Entry 4APN (X-ray diffraction, 3.20 A resolution); this record covers chains A and B.

== Chain A (and B) ==
Molecule: Trypanothione reductase
Source organism: Leishmania infantum
Notes: EC 1.8.1.12; chain B of this document is another copy of the same molecule, construct and numbering; everything in this record applies to it too
Reference sequence: A4HSF7 (A4HSF7_LEIIN); residue numbers follow UniProt; this construct covers 1-491
Sequence (511 residues; row label = number of the first residue in the row; numbers below 1 keep their minus sign (Met-19 is residue -19)):
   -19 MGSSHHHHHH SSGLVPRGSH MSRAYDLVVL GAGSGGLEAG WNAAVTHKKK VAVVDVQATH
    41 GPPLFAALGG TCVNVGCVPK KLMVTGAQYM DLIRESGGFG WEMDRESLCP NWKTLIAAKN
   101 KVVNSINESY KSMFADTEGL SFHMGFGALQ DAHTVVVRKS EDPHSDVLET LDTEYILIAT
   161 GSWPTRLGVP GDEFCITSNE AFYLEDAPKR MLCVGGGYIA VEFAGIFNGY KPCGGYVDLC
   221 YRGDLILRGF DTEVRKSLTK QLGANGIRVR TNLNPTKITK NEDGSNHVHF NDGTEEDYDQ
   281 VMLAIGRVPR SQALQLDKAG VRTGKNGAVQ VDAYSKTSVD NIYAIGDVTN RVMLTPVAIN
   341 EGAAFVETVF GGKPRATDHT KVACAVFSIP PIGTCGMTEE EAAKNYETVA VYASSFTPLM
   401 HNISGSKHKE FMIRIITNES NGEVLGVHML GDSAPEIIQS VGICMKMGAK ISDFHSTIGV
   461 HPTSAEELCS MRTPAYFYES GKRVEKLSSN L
Unresolved in the structure: -19 to 0, 489-491
Sequence notes: expression tag (-19 to 0)
Residues lining bound ligands:
  - FAD (flavin-adenine dinucleotide): Leu10, Gly11, Ala12, Gly13, Ser14, Gly15, Gly16, Val34, Asp35, Val36, Ala46, Ala47, Gly49, Gly50, Thr51, Cys52, Val55, Gly56, Cys57, Lys60, Gly125, Phe126, Gly127, Ala159, Thr160, Gly161, Ser178, Phe182, Ile199, Phe203, Arg287, Arg290, Leu294, Ile325, Gly326, Asp327, Met333, Leu334, Thr335, Pro336, Ala338, Phe367
  - JV0 (4-[[1-(4-ethylphenyl)-2-methyl-5-(4-methylsulfanylphenyl)pyrrol-3-yl]methyl]thiomorpholine), molecule 1: Gly13, Ser14, Leu17, Glu18, Trp21, Tyr110
  - JV0, molecule 2: Cys52, Val53, Val58, Ile106, Ser109, Tyr110, Met113
  - JV0, molecule 3: Ser394, Ser395, Phe396, Glu467
  - JV0, molecule 4: Phe396, Thr397, Pro398, Leu399, His461
  - NADPH (NDP; NADPH dihydro-nicotinamide-adenine-dinucleotide phosphate): Lys60, Gly195, Gly196, Gly197, Tyr198, Ile199, Ala200, Glu202, Tyr221, Arg222, Arg228, Asn254, Ala284, Ile285, Gly286, Arg287, Met333, Leu334, Ala365, Phe367
From the paper describing this entry:
  - catalytic residues: Cys52, Cys57, His461
  - contacts within the chain: His461-Glu466
  - binding site for JV0: Leu17, Glu18, Trp21, Cys52, Ser109, Tyr110, Met113, Ser394, Ser395, Thr397, His461, Glu467
  - conformationally variable residues (side-chain flip): His461

== How chain A and chain B interact ==
Contacting residue pairs (155; chain A residue first):
  Cys52(A) - His461(B)  hydrogen bond
  Cys57(A) - His461(B)
  Cys57(A) - Pro462(B)
  Val58(A) - Leu399(B)  hydrophobic
  Lys61(A) - Pro462(B)  hydrogen bond (side chain-backbone)
  Leu62(A) - Phe79(B)
  Leu62(A) - Leu399(B)
  Leu62(A) - Met400(B)  hydrophobic
  Leu62(A) - Ile403(B)  hydrophobic
  Thr65(A) - Met400(B)
  Gly66(A) - Phe79(B)
  Gly66(A) - Trp81(B)  hydrogen bond (backbone-side chain)
  Tyr69(A) - Leu72(B)
  Tyr69(A) - Glu75(B)
  Tyr69(A) - Ser76(B)
  Tyr69(A) - Phe79(B)  hydrophobic
  Tyr69(A) - Trp81(B)
  Met70(A) - Trp81(B)  hydrophobic
  Leu72(A) - Tyr69(B)
  Ile73(A) - Trp81(B)  hydrophobic
  Ile73(A) - Met83(B)  hydrophobic
  Glu75(A) - Tyr69(B)
  Ser76(A) - Tyr69(B)
  Ser76(A) - Ile73(B)
  Phe79(A) - Leu62(B)
  Phe79(A) - Gly66(B)
  Phe79(A) - Tyr69(B)  hydrophobic
  Phe79(A) - Asn91(B)
  Phe79(A) - Leu95(B)
  Phe79(A) - Tyr210(B)  hydrogen bond (backbone-side chain)
  Gly80(A) - Pro90(B)
  Gly80(A) - Asn91(B)  hydrogen bond (backbone-backbone)
  Gly80(A) - Thr94(B)
  Trp81(A) - Gly66(B)  hydrogen bond (side chain-backbone)
  Trp81(A) - Tyr69(B)
  Trp81(A) - Met70(B)  hydrophobic
  Trp81(A) - Leu88(B)  hydrophobic
  Trp81(A) - Pro90(B)  hydrophobic
  Trp81(A) - Gly209(B)
  Trp81(A) - Tyr210(B)
  Glu82(A) - Leu88(B)
  Glu82(A) - Asn91(B)  hydrogen bond
  Met83(A) - Ile73(B)  hydrophobic
  Met83(A) - Met83(B)  hydrophobic
  Met83(A) - Asp84(B)
  Asp84(A) - Met83(B)
  Asp84(A) - Asp84(B)  hydrogen bond (side chain-backbone)
  Leu88(A) - Glu82(B)
  Leu88(A) - Met83(B)  hydrophobic
  Pro90(A) - Gly80(B)
  Pro90(A) - Trp81(B)  hydrophobic
  Asn91(A) - Phe79(B)
  Asn91(A) - Gly80(B)  hydrogen bond (backbone-backbone)
  Asn91(A) - Glu82(B)  hydrogen bond
  Thr94(A) - Gly80(B)
  Leu95(A) - Phe79(B)
  Ala98(A) - Ile403(B)
  Val102(A) - Leu399(B)  hydrophobic
  Val102(A) - Ile403(B)  hydrophobic
  Ile106(A) - Leu399(B)  hydrophobic
  Gly209(A) - Trp81(B)
  Tyr210(A) - Phe79(B)  hydrogen bond (side chain-backbone)
  Tyr210(A) - Trp81(B)
  Thr335(A) - His461(B)
  Pro336(A) - Ile458(B)  hydrophobic
  Pro336(A) - Gly459(B)
  Pro336(A) - His461(B)
  Thr357(A) - Ile458(B)
  Asp358(A) - Ile458(B)
  Val362(A) - Ile458(B)  hydrophobic
  Ala363(A) - Gly459(B)
  Ala363(A) - Val460(B)
  Ala365(A) - Val460(B)  hydrophobic
  Phe367(A) - His461(B)
  Phe367(A) - Pro462(B)
  Leu399(A) - Val58(B)  hydrophobic
  Leu399(A) - Leu62(B)
  Leu399(A) - Val102(B)  hydrophobic
  Leu399(A) - Ile106(B)  hydrophobic
  Met400(A) - Leu62(B)  hydrophobic
  Met400(A) - Thr65(B)
  Ile403(A) - Leu62(B)  hydrophobic
  Ile403(A) - Ala98(B)  hydrophobic
  Ile403(A) - Val102(B)  hydrophobic
  Ser433(A) - Ser433(B)
  Ser433(A) - Glu436(B)
  Pro435(A) - Thr463(B)
  Glu436(A) - Ser433(B)
  Glu436(A) - Ile437(B)
  Glu436(A) - Thr463(B)
  Glu436(A) - Ser464(B)  hydrogen bond (side chain-backbone)
  Glu436(A) - Ala465(B)  hydrogen bond (side chain-backbone)
  Ile437(A) - Glu436(B)
  Ile437(A) - Ser440(B)  hydrogen bond (backbone-side chain)
  Gln439(A) - Ile458(B)
  Gln439(A) - Gly459(B)
  Gln439(A) - Val460(B)  hydrogen bond (side chain-backbone)
  Gln439(A) - Ala465(B)
  Gln439(A) - Glu466(B)
  Gln439(A) - Cys469(B)  hydrogen bond
  Ser440(A) - Ile437(B)  hydrogen bond (side chain-backbone)
  Ser440(A) - Ser440(B)  hydrogen bond
  Ser440(A) - Val441(B)
  Ser440(A) - Cys444(B)
  Val441(A) - Ser440(B)
  Gly442(A) - Thr457(B)
  Ile443(A) - Cys444(B)  hydrophobic
  Ile443(A) - Asp453(B)
  Ile443(A) - Phe454(B)  hydrophobic
  Ile443(A) - Thr457(B)
  Cys444(A) - Ser440(B)
  Cys444(A) - Ile443(B)  hydrophobic
  Cys444(A) - Cys444(B)  hydrogen bond
  Cys444(A) - Met447(B)
  Lys446(A) - Asp453(B)  salt bridge
  Lys446(A) - Ser456(B)
  Lys446(A) - Thr457(B)
  Met447(A) - Met447(B)  hydrophobic
  Met447(A) - Ala449(B)  hydrophobic
  Met447(A) - Asp453(B)
  Gly448(A) - Met447(B)
  Ala449(A) - Met447(B)  hydrophobic
  Asp453(A) - Ile443(B)
  Asp453(A) - Lys446(B)  salt bridge
  Asp453(A) - Met447(B)
  Ser456(A) - Lys446(B)
  Thr457(A) - Gly442(B)
  Thr457(A) - Ile443(B)
  Thr457(A) - Lys446(B)
  Ile458(A) - Pro336(B)  hydrophobic
  Ile458(A) - Asp358(B)
  Ile458(A) - Val362(B)  hydrophobic
  Ile458(A) - Gln439(B)
  Gly459(A) - Pro336(B)
  Gly459(A) - Gln439(B)
  Val460(A) - Ala363(B)
  Val460(A) - Ala365(B)  hydrophobic
  Val460(A) - Gln439(B)  hydrogen bond (backbone-side chain)
  His461(A) - Cys52(B)  hydrogen bond
  His461(A) - Cys57(B)
  His461(A) - Thr335(B)
  His461(A) - Pro336(B)
  His461(A) - Phe367(B)
  Pro462(A) - Cys57(B)
  Pro462(A) - Lys61(B)  hydrogen bond (backbone-side chain)
  Pro462(A) - Phe367(B)
  Thr463(A) - Pro435(B)
  Thr463(A) - Glu436(B)
  Ser464(A) - Glu436(B)  hydrogen bond (backbone-side chain)
  Ala465(A) - Glu436(B)  hydrogen bond (backbone-side chain)
  Ala465(A) - Gln439(B)
  Glu466(A) - Gln439(B)
  Leu468(A) - Ile443(B)  hydrophobic
  Cys469(A) - Gln439(B)  hydrogen bond
  Cys469(A) - Ile443(B)  hydrophobic
Other interface residues (no listed pair), chain A (77 interface residues in all): Gly78, Cys89, Lys99, Val337, Asn340, Cys364, Asn402, Ile438, Phe454
Other interface residues (no listed pair), chain B (76 interface residues in all): Gly78, Cys89, Lys99, Val337, Asn340, Thr357, Cys364, Asn402, Ile438, Gly448
The authors on this interface:
  - residue pairs: His461(B)-Cys52(A)

== Overview ==
The interface between chain A and chain B involves 77 residues on one side and 76 on the other; the contacts
include 25 hydrogen bonds and 2 salt bridges. Among the polar pairs are Lys446(A)-Asp453(B),
Cys52(A)-His461(B) and Lys61(A)-Pro462(B). The paper describes a contact between His461(B) and Cys52(A). From
the paper: catalytic residues Cys52(A), Cys57(A) and His461(A); a binding site for JV0 at Leu17(A), Glu18(A)
and Trp21(A) among others.
Both chains are Trypanothione reductase (Leishmania infantum). Entry 4APN (Structure of TR from Leishmania
infantum in complex with a diarylpirrole-based inhibitor) was determined by X-ray diffraction together with
4ADW from the same study.
